Entry 7UPE (electron microscopy, 3.40 A resolution); this record covers chains A and C of the 10 polymer chains in the assembly.

# Chain A (and C)
Name: Isoform Tau-F of Microtubule-associated protein tau
Source organism: Homo sapiens
Notes: chain C of this document is another copy of the same molecule, construct and numbering; everything in this record applies to it too
UniProt: P10636-8 (TAU-8_HUMAN); residues 1-441 here = UniProt positions 1-441
Chain sequence (441 residues; numbered 1 to 441; the number before each row is that of its first residue):
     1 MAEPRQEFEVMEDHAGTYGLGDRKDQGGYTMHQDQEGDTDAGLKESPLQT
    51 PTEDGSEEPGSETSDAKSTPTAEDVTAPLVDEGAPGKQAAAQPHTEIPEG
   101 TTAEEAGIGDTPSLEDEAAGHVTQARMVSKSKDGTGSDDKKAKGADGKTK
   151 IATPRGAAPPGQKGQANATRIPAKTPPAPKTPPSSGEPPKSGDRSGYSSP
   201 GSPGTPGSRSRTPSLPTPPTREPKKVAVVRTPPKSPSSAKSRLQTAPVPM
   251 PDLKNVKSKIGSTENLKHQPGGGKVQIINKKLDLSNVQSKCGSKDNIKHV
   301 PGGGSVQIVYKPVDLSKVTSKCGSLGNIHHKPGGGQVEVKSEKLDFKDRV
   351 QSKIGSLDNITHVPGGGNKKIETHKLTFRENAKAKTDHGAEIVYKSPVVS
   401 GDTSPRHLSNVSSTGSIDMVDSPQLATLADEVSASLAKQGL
Not modelled in the structure: 1-305, 380-441
From the paper describing this entry:
  - contacts within the chain: Glu338-Lys340 (proposed by the authors, not directly observed)

# How chain A and chain C interact
Pairs across the interface - 157 pairs, chain A then chain C:
  Val306(A) - Val306(C)
  Val306(A) - Gln307(C)  hydrogen bond (backbone-backbone)
  Gln307(A) - Gln307(C)  hydrogen bond
  Ile308(A) - Gln307(C)  hydrogen bond (backbone-backbone)
  Ile308(A) - Ile308(C)
  Ile308(A) - Val309(C)  hydrogen bond (backbone-backbone)
  Val309(A) - Val309(C)
  Tyr310(A) - Val309(C)  hydrogen bond (backbone-backbone)
  Tyr310(A) - Tyr310(C)
  Tyr310(A) - Lys311(C)  hydrogen bond (backbone-backbone)
  Lys311(A) - Lys311(C)
  Pro312(A) - Pro312(C)
  Pro312(A) - Val313(C)  hydrogen bond (backbone-backbone)
  Val313(A) - Val313(C)
  Asp314(A) - Val313(C)  hydrogen bond (backbone-backbone)
  Asp314(A) - Asp314(C)
  Asp314(A) - Leu315(C)  hydrogen bond (backbone-backbone)
  Leu315(A) - Leu315(C)
  Ser316(A) - Leu315(C)  hydrogen bond (backbone-backbone)
  Ser316(A) - Ser316(C)
  Ser316(A) - Lys317(C)  hydrogen bond (backbone-backbone)
  Lys317(A) - Lys317(C)
  Val318(A) - Lys317(C)  hydrogen bond (backbone-backbone)
  Val318(A) - Val318(C)
  Val318(A) - Thr319(C)  hydrogen bond (backbone-backbone)
  Thr319(A) - Thr319(C)
  Ser320(A) - Thr319(C)  hydrogen bond (backbone-backbone)
  Ser320(A) - Ser320(C)
  Ser320(A) - Lys321(C)  hydrogen bond (backbone-backbone)
  Lys321(A) - Lys321(C)
  Cys322(A) - Lys321(C)  hydrogen bond (backbone-backbone)
  Cys322(A) - Cys322(C)
  Cys322(A) - Gly323(C)  hydrogen bond (backbone-backbone)
  Gly323(A) - Cys322(C)
  Gly323(A) - Gly323(C)  hydrogen bond (backbone-backbone)
  Gly323(A) - Ser324(C)  hydrogen bond (backbone-backbone)
  Ser324(A) - Ser324(C)  hydrogen bond (side chain-backbone)
  Leu325(A) - Ser324(C)  hydrogen bond (backbone-backbone)
  Leu325(A) - Leu325(C)  hydrophobic
  Leu325(A) - Gly326(C)  hydrogen bond (backbone-backbone)
  Gly326(A) - Asn327(C)
  Asn327(A) - Asn327(C)  hydrogen bond
  Ile328(A) - Asn327(C)  hydrogen bond (backbone-backbone)
  Ile328(A) - Ile328(C)
  Ile328(A) - His329(C)  hydrogen bond (backbone-backbone)
  His329(A) - His329(C)
  His330(A) - His329(C)  hydrogen bond (backbone-backbone)
  His330(A) - His330(C)  hydrogen bond
  His330(A) - Lys331(C)  hydrogen bond (backbone-backbone)
  Lys331(A) - Lys331(C)
  Pro332(A) - Lys331(C)
  Pro332(A) - Pro332(C)
  Pro332(A) - Gly333(C)  hydrogen bond (backbone-backbone)
  Gly333(A) - Gly333(C)
  Gly334(A) - Gly333(C)  hydrogen bond (backbone-backbone)
  Gly335(A) - Gly335(C)
  Gly335(A) - Gln336(C)  hydrogen bond (backbone-backbone)
  Gln336(A) - Gln336(C)  hydrogen bond
  Val337(A) - Gln336(C)  hydrogen bond (backbone-backbone)
  Val337(A) - Val337(C)
  Val337(A) - Glu338(C)  hydrogen bond (backbone-backbone)
  Glu338(A) - Glu338(C)
  Val339(A) - Glu338(C)  hydrogen bond (backbone-backbone)
  Val339(A) - Val339(C)
  Val339(A) - Lys340(C)  hydrogen bond (backbone-backbone)
  Lys340(A) - Lys340(C)
  Ser341(A) - Lys340(C)  hydrogen bond (backbone-backbone)
  Ser341(A) - Ser341(C)
  Glu342(A) - Glu342(C)  hydrogen bond (backbone-backbone)
  Glu342(A) - Lys343(C)  hydrogen bond (backbone-backbone)
  Lys343(A) - Lys343(C)
  Leu344(A) - Lys343(C)  hydrogen bond (backbone-backbone)
  Leu344(A) - Leu344(C)
  Leu344(A) - Asp345(C)  hydrogen bond (backbone-backbone)
  Asp345(A) - Asp345(C)
  Phe346(A) - Asp345(C)  hydrogen bond (backbone-backbone)
  Phe346(A) - Phe346(C)  hydrophobic
  Phe346(A) - Lys347(C)  hydrogen bond (backbone-backbone)
  Phe346(A) - Val350(C)
  Lys347(A) - Lys347(C)
  Lys347(A) - Asp348(C)  hydrogen bond (backbone-backbone)
  Asp348(A) - Asp348(C)
  Arg349(A) - Asp348(C)  hydrogen bond (backbone-backbone)
  Arg349(A) - Arg349(C)
  Val350(A) - Arg349(C)
  Val350(A) - Val350(C)
  Val350(A) - Gln351(C)  hydrogen bond (backbone-backbone)
  Gln351(A) - Gln351(C)  hydrogen bond
  Ser352(A) - Gln351(C)  hydrogen bond (backbone-backbone)
  Ser352(A) - Ser352(C)
  Ser352(A) - Lys353(C)  hydrogen bond (backbone-backbone)
  Lys353(A) - Lys353(C)
  Ile354(A) - Lys353(C)  hydrogen bond (backbone-backbone)
  Ile354(A) - Ile354(C)
  Ile354(A) - Gly355(C)  hydrogen bond (backbone-backbone)
  Gly355(A) - Val337(C)
  Gly355(A) - Val339(C)
  Gly355(A) - Gly355(C)  hydrogen bond (backbone-backbone)
  Gly355(A) - Ser356(C)  hydrogen bond (backbone-backbone)
  Ser356(A) - Ser356(C)
  Leu357(A) - Gly335(C)
  Leu357(A) - Val337(C)  hydrophobic
  Leu357(A) - Ser356(C)  hydrogen bond (backbone-backbone)
  Leu357(A) - Leu357(C)
  Leu357(A) - Asp358(C)  hydrogen bond (backbone-backbone)
  Asp358(A) - Asp358(C)
  Asn359(A) - His330(C)
  Asn359(A) - Pro332(C)
  Asn359(A) - Asp358(C)  hydrogen bond (backbone-backbone)
  Asn359(A) - Asn359(C)  hydrogen bond
  Asn359(A) - Ile360(C)  hydrogen bond (backbone-backbone)
  Ile360(A) - Ile360(C)
  Thr361(A) - His330(C)  hydrogen bond
  Thr361(A) - Ile360(C)  hydrogen bond (backbone-backbone)
  Thr361(A) - Thr361(C)
  Thr361(A) - His362(C)  hydrogen bond (backbone-backbone)
  His362(A) - His362(C)
  Val363(A) - His362(C)  hydrogen bond (backbone-backbone)
  Val363(A) - Val363(C)
  Val363(A) - Pro364(C)
  Pro364(A) - Pro364(C)
  Gly365(A) - Ser320(C)
  Gly365(A) - Pro364(C)  hydrogen bond (backbone-backbone)
  Gly365(A) - Gly365(C)
  Gly366(A) - Ser320(C)  hydrogen bond (backbone-side chain)
  Gly366(A) - Gly366(C)  hydrogen bond (backbone-backbone)
  Gly367(A) - Gly366(C)  hydrogen bond (backbone-backbone)
  Gly367(A) - Gly367(C)  hydrogen bond (backbone-backbone)
  Asn368(A) - Val318(C)
  Asn368(A) - Ser320(C)
  Asn368(A) - Gly367(C)  hydrogen bond (backbone-backbone)
  Asn368(A) - Asn368(C)  hydrogen bond
  Asn368(A) - Lys369(C)  hydrogen bond (backbone-backbone)
  Lys369(A) - Lys369(C)
  Lys370(A) - Lys369(C)  hydrogen bond (backbone-backbone)
  Lys370(A) - Lys370(C)
  Lys370(A) - Ile371(C)  hydrogen bond (backbone-backbone)
  Ile371(A) - Ile371(C)
  Glu372(A) - Asp314(C)
  Glu372(A) - Lys370(C)  salt bridge
  Glu372(A) - Ile371(C)  hydrogen bond (backbone-backbone)
  Glu372(A) - Glu372(C)
  Glu372(A) - Thr373(C)  hydrogen bond (backbone-backbone)
  Thr373(A) - Thr373(C)
  His374(A) - Tyr310(C)
  His374(A) - Thr373(C)  hydrogen bond (backbone-backbone)
  His374(A) - His374(C)  hydrogen bond
  His374(A) - Lys375(C)  hydrogen bond (backbone-backbone)
  Lys375(A) - Lys375(C)
  Leu376(A) - Lys375(C)  hydrogen bond (backbone-backbone)
  Leu376(A) - Leu376(C)
  Leu376(A) - Thr377(C)  hydrogen bond (backbone-backbone)
  Thr377(A) - Thr377(C)
  Phe378(A) - Thr377(C)  hydrogen bond (backbone-backbone)
  Phe378(A) - Phe378(C)
  Phe378(A) - Arg379(C)  hydrogen bond (backbone-backbone)
  Arg379(A) - Arg379(C)
Interface residues without a listed pair, chain C (74 interface residues in all): Gly334

# In short
Chain A and chain C each contribute 74 residues to their interface, with 81 hydrogen bonds and 1 salt bridge.
Among the polar pairs are Glu372(A)-Lys370(C), Gln307(A)-Gln307(C) and Ser324(A)-Ser324(C). From the paper:
contacts within the chain involving Lys340(A) and Glu338(A).
Both chains are Isoform Tau-F of Microtubule-associated protein tau (Homo sapiens). Entry 7UPE (Tau Paired
Helical Filament from Alzheimer's Disease not incubated with EGCG) was determined by electron microscopy,
deposited together with 7UPF and 7UPG.
